Entry 2RDF (X-ray diffraction, 2.01 A resolution); this record covers chain A.

# Chain A
Molecule: Thermonuclease
Source organism: Staphylococcus aureus
Notes: EC 3.1.31.1; fragment: Nuclease A
Reference sequence: P00644 (NUC_STAAU); residues 1-149 here correspond to UniProt positions 83-231 (UniProt number = residue number + 82)
Sequence (149 residues; numbered 1 to 149; the number before each row is that of its first residue):
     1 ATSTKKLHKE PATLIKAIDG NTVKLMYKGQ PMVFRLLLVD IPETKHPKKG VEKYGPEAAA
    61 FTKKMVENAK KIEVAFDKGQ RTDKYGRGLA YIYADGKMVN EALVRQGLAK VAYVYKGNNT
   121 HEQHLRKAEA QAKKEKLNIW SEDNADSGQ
Unresolved in the structure: 1-6, 43-52, 142-149
Differences from the reference sequence: engineered mutation N21 (Asp103 in P00644), V33 (Thr115 in P00644), I41 (Thr123 in P00644), A59 (Ser141 in P00644), A75 (Glu157 in P00644), G117 (Pro199 in P00644), A128 (Ser210 in P00644)
UniProt features mapped onto this chain:
  - active site: R35, E43, R87
  - binding site (Ca(2+)): D40

# Summary
UniProt lists 3 active-site residues and Ca2+-binding residue D40.
Chain A is Thermonuclease (Staphylococcus aureus); the structure, Crystal Structure of staphyloccocal nuclease
VIAGAN/E75A variant at cryogenic temperature, was determined by X-ray diffraction, deposited together with
2QDB.
